Entry 6NSR (X-ray diffraction, 3.00 A resolution); this record covers chains A and B of the 4 polymer chains in the assembly.

== Chain A (and B) ==
Molecule: CifR
Organism: Pseudomonas aeruginosa
Notes: chain B of this document is another copy of the same molecule, construct and numbering; everything in this record applies to it too
Reference sequence: Q9HZR6 (Q9HZR6_PSEAE); residues 1-196 here = UniProt positions 1-196
Sequence (198 residues; row label = number of the first residue in the row; numbers below 1 keep their minus sign (Gly-1 is residue -1)):
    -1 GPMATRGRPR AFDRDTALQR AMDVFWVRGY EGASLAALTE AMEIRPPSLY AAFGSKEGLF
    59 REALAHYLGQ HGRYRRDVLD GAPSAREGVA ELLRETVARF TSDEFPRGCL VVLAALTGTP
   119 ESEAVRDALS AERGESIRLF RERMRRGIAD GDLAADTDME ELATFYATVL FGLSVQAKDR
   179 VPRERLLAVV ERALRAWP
Not modelled in the structure: -1 to 4 (chain B: -1 to 5)
Differences from the reference sequence: expression tag (-1 to 0); engineered mutation Thr99 (Cys in Q9HZR6), Arg181 (Cys in Q9HZR6); conflict Mse157 (Val in Q9HZR6)
Modified positions: Mse1, Mse157 (selenomethionine); Mse20, Mse40, Mse142 (selenomethionine; parent Met)

== Interface between chain A and chain B ==
Residue-residue contacts - 78 pairs, chain A then chain B:
  Val25(A) with Thr115(B)
  Arg26(A) with Thr115(B); Gly116(B), hydrogen bond (backbone-backbone); Pro118(B)
  Gly27(A) with Thr115(B)
  Gly30(A) with Glu29(B); Thr117(B)
  Leu111(A) with Leu114(B), hydrophobic; Thr115(B), hydrogen bond (backbone-side chain)
  Ala112(A) with Thr115(B)
  Leu114(A) with Leu111(B), hydrophobic; Leu114(B), hydrophobic; Val173(B), hydrophobic; Lys176(B)
  Thr115(A) with Val25(B); Arg26(B); Gly27(B); Leu111(B), hydrogen bond (side chain-backbone); Lys176(B)
  Gly116(A) with Arg26(B), hydrogen bond (backbone-backbone)
  Thr117(A) with Gly30(B)
  Pro118(A) with Arg26(B)
  Ser128(A) with Asp177(B), hydrogen bond
  Arg131(A) with Val173(B); Asp177(B), salt bridge
  Glu158(A) with Arg183(B), salt bridge
  Glu159(A) with Ala186(B); Arg190(B), salt bridge
  Leu160(A) with Arg190(B)
  Thr162(A) with Gln174(B), hydrogen bond (backbone-side chain); Arg183(B), hydrogen bond; Val187(B)
  Phe163(A) with Val187(B); Arg190(B); Ala191(B), hydrophobic
  Ala165(A) with Gln174(B)
  Thr166(A) with Val167(B); Gly170(B); Leu171(B); Gln174(B), hydrogen bond; Val187(B)
  Val167(A) with Thr166(B)
  Phe169(A) with Val173(B), hydrophobic; Gln174(B)
  Gly170(A) with Thr166(B); Gly170(B)
  Leu171(A) with Thr166(B)
  Val173(A) with Leu114(B), hydrophobic; Arg131(B); Phe169(B), hydrophobic
  Gln174(A) with Thr162(B), hydrogen bond (side chain-backbone); Ala165(B); Thr166(B), hydrogen bond; Phe169(B)
  Lys176(A) with Leu114(B); Thr115(B)
  Asp177(A) with Ser128(B), hydrogen bond; Arg131(B), salt bridge
  Arg183(A) with Glu158(B)
  Ala186(A) with Glu159(B)
  Val187(A) with Thr162(B); Phe163(B); Thr166(B)
  Arg190(A) with Glu159(B), salt bridge; Leu160(B); Phe163(B); Ala194(B), hydrogen bond (side chain-backbone); Pro196(B)
  Ala191(A) with Phe163(B), hydrophobic
  Arg193(A) with Ala194(B), hydrogen bond (side chain-backbone); Trp195(B), hydrogen bond (side chain-backbone); Pro196(B)
  Ala194(A) with Arg190(B), hydrogen bond (backbone-side chain); Arg193(B), hydrogen bond (backbone-side chain); Ala194(B)
  Trp195(A) with Arg193(B), hydrogen bond (backbone-side chain)
  Pro196(A) with Arg190(B); Arg193(B)
Other interface residues (no listed pair), chain A (42 interface residues in all): Trp24, Glu29, Val110, Arg124, Ile135
Other interface residues (no listed pair), chain B (41 interface residues in all): Trp24, Val110, Ala112, Ile135

== In short ==
42 residues of chain A and 41 residues of chain B are in contact; the contacts include 17 hydrogen bonds and 5
salt bridges. Among the polar pairs are Arg131(A)-Asp177(B), Glu158(A)-Arg183(B) and Glu159(A)-Arg190(B).
Chain A and chain B are both CifR (Pseudomonas aeruginosa); the structure, TetR family transcriptional
regulator CifR C99T-C181R cysteine mutant complexed with 26bp double-strand operator DNA and apo-CifR ..., was
determined by X-ray diffraction together with 6NSM and 6NSN from the same study.
